Entry 1PSO (X-ray diffraction, 2.00 A resolution); this record covers chains E and I.

Chain E:
Molecule: Pepsin 3A
From: Homo sapiens
Notes: EC 3.4.23.1
UniProtKB: P00790 (PEPA_HUMAN); residues 1-326 here correspond to UniProt positions 63-388 (UniProt number = residue number + 62)
Sequence (326 residues; row label = number of the first residue in the row):
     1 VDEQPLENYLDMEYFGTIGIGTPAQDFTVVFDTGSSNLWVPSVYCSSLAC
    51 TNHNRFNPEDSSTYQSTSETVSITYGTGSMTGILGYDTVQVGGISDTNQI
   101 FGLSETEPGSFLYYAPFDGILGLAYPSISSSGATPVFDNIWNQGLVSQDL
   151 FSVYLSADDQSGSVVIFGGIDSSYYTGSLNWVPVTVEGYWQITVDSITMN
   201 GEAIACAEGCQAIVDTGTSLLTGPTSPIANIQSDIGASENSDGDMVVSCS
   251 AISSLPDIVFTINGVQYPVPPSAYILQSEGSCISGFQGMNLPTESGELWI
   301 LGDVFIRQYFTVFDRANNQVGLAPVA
Disulfide bonds: Cys45-Cys50, Cys206-Cys210, Cys249-Cys282

Chain I:
Molecule: Pepstatin
From: Streptomyces argenteolus subsp. toyonakensis
Sequence (6 residues; each row starts with the number of its first residue):
     1 XVVXAX
Modified residues: IVA (isovaleric acid) at position 1; STA (statine) at position 4; STA (statine) at position 6

How chain E and chain I interact:
Contacting residue pairs (35):
  Met12(E) - IVA_1(I)
  Met12(E) - Val2(I)
  Asp32(E) - STA_4(I)
  Gly34(E) - STA_4(I)
  Gly34(E) - Ala5(I)  hydrogen bond (backbone-backbone)
  Ser35(E) - Ala5(I)
  Thr74(E) - Ala5(I)
  Thr74(E) - STA_6(I)  hydrogen bond (backbone-backbone)
  Tyr75(E) - Val3(I)
  Tyr75(E) - STA_4(I)
  Tyr75(E) - Ala5(I)
  Tyr75(E) - STA_6(I)
  Gly76(E) - Val3(I)  hydrogen bond (backbone-backbone)
  Gly76(E) - STA_4(I)  hydrogen bond (backbone-backbone)
  Gly76(E) - STA_6(I)
  Thr77(E) - IVA_1(I)
  Thr77(E) - Val2(I)
  Thr77(E) - Val3(I)  hydrogen bond (backbone-backbone)
  Thr77(E) - STA_4(I)
  Phe111(E) - Val2(I)  hydrophobic
  Ile120(E) - STA_4(I)
  Tyr189(E) - Ala5(I)  hydrogen bond (side chain-backbone)
  Tyr189(E) - STA_6(I)  hydrogen bond (side chain-backbone)
  Asp215(E) - STA_4(I)
  Gly217(E) - Val2(I)
  Gly217(E) - Val3(I)
  Gly217(E) - STA_4(I)  hydrogen bond (backbone-backbone)
  Thr218(E) - Val2(I)
  Thr218(E) - Val3(I)
  Thr218(E) - STA_4(I)
  Ser219(E) - IVA_1(I)
  Ser219(E) - Val2(I)  hydrogen bond (side chain-backbone)
  Gln287(E) - IVA_1(I)
  Gln287(E) - Val3(I)
  Leu291(E) - STA_6(I)
Interface residues without a listed pair, chain E (24 interface residues in all): Glu13, Val30, Phe117, Ile128, Leu220, Met289, Ile300

Overview:
24 residues of chain E and 6 residues of chain I are in contact; the contacts include 9 hydrogen bonds. Among
the polar pairs are Tyr189(E)-Ala5(I), Tyr189(E)-STA_6(I) and Ser219(E)-Val2(I).
Here chain E is Pepsin 3A (Homo sapiens) and chain I is Pepstatin (Streptomyces argenteolus subsp.
toyonakensis). Entry 1PSO (The crystal structure of human pepsin and its complex with pepstatin) was
determined by X-ray diffraction (same publication as 1PSN).
